PDB entry 5CHA | X-ray diffraction, 1.67 A resolution | chains B and G of the 6 polymer chains in the assembly

# Chain B
Molecule: Alpha-chymotrypsin A
Organism: Bos taurus
Notes: EC 3.4.21.1
UniProt: P00766 (CTRA_BOVIN); residues 16-146 here = UniProt positions 16-146
Chain sequence (131 residues; each row starts with the number of its first residue):
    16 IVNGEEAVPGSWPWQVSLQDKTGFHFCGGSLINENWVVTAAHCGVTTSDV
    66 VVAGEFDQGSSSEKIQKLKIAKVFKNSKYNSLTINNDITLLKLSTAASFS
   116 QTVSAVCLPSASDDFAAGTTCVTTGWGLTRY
Cystine bridges: C42-C58
Curated features (UniProtKB/Swiss-Prot):
  - active site (Charge relay system): H57, D102

# Chain G
Molecule: Alpha-chymotrypsin A
Organism: Bos taurus
Notes: EC 3.4.21.1
UniProt: P00766 (CTRA_BOVIN); residue numbers follow UniProt; this construct covers 149-245
Chain sequence (97 residues; numbered 149 to 245; the number before each row is that of its first residue):
   149 ANTPDRLQQASLPLLSNTNCKKYWGTKIKDAMICAGASGVSSCMGDSGGP
   199 LVCKKNGAWTLVGIVSWGSSTCSTSTPGVYARVTALVNWVQQTLAAN
Cystine bridges: C168-C182, C191-C220
Curated features (UniProtKB/Swiss-Prot):
  - active site: S195 (Charge relay system)

# How chain B and chain G interact
Contacting residue pairs - 13 pairs, chain B then chain G:
  D35(B) with T151(G), hydrogen bond
  T37(B) with D153(G)
  F41(B) with A149(G), hydrophobic
  H57(B) with N150(G), hydrogen bond (backbone-side chain)
  C58(B) with A149(G); N150(G)
  G59(B) with A149(G), hydrogen bond (backbone-backbone)
  V60(B) with A149(G)
  T61(B) with A149(G)
  D64(B) with A149(G), hydrogen bond (side chain-backbone)
  I99(B) with T219(G)
  Y146(B) with S214(G), hydrogen bond (side chain-backbone); W215(G)
Also at the interface, not in a pair above, chain B (12 interface residues in all): L97
Also at the interface, not in a pair above, chain G (8 interface residues in all): S195

# Summary
12 residues of chain B face 8 of chain G across their interface, with 5 hydrogen bonds. Polar pairs include
D35(B)-T151(G), H57(B)-N150(G) and D64(B)-A149(G). Curated annotation (UniProt) lists active-site residues
H57(B) and D102(B) on chain B; active-site residue S195(G) on chain G.
Chain B is Alpha-chymotrypsin A and chain G is Alpha-chymotrypsin A, both from Bos taurus; the structure, The
refinement and the structure of the dimer of alpha-*chymotrypsin at 1.67-*angstroms resolution, was determined
by X-ray diffraction.
